PDB entry 3BZO | X-ray diffraction, 1.50 A resolution | chains A and B

Chain A:
Molecule: EscU
Organism: Escherichia coli
UniProtKB: Q9AJ26 (Q9AJ26_ECOLX); residues 215-262 here = UniProt positions 215-262
Sequence (54 residues; numbered 209 to 262; the number before each row is that of its first residue):
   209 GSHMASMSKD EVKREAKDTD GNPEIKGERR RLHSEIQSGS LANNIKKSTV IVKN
Not modelled in the structure: 209-245
Differences from the reference sequence: expression tag (209-214)

Chain B:
Molecule: EscU
Organism: Escherichia coli
UniProtKB: Q9AJ26 (Q9AJ26_ECOLX); numbering as in UniProt (aligned over 263-345)
Sequence (83 residues; row label = number of the first residue in the row):
   263 PTHIAICLYY KLGETPLPLV IETGKDAKAL QIIKLAELYD IPVIEDIPLA RSLYKNIHKG
   323 QYITEDFFEP VAQLIRIAID LDY
Not modelled in the structure: 263

Interface between chain A and chain B:
Contacting residue pairs - 55 pairs, chain A then chain B:
  Leu249(A) - Glu284(B)
  Leu249(A) - Lys290(B)
  Leu249(A) - Gln293(B)
  Leu249(A) - Leu297(B)  hydrophobic
  Ala250(A) - Tyr301(B)
  Asn252(A) - Ile283(B)
  Asn252(A) - Glu284(B)  hydrogen bond
  Ile253(A) - Cys269(B)  hydrophobic
  Ile253(A) - Ile294(B)  hydrophobic
  Ile253(A) - Leu297(B)
  Ile253(A) - Ala298(B)
  Ile253(A) - Ile303(B)
  Lys254(A) - Tyr301(B)
  Lys254(A) - Ile303(B)
  Lys255(A) - Tyr271(B)
  Lys255(A) - Ile283(B)
  Ser256(A) - Cys269(B)  hydrogen bond
  Ser256(A) - Leu270(B)
  Ser256(A) - Ile303(B)
  Thr257(A) - Leu270(B)  hydrogen bond (backbone-backbone)
  Thr257(A) - Tyr271(B)
  Thr257(A) - Tyr272(B)  hydrogen bond (side chain-backbone)
  Thr257(A) - Pro304(B)
  Thr257(A) - Ala340(B)
  Val258(A) - Ile268(B)
  Val258(A) - Cys269(B)
  Val258(A) - Leu270(B)  hydrogen bond (backbone-backbone)
  Val258(A) - Pro304(B)
  Val258(A) - Ile306(B)  hydrophobic
  Val258(A) - Ala340(B)  hydrophobic
  Ile259(A) - Ile268(B)
  Ile259(A) - Cys269(B)  hydrophobic
  Ile259(A) - Ala298(B)  hydrophobic
  Ile259(A) - Ile303(B)  hydrophobic
  Ile259(A) - Pro304(B)  hydrogen bond (backbone-backbone)
  Ile259(A) - Val305(B)
  Ile259(A) - Ile306(B)  hydrogen bond (backbone-backbone)
  Val260(A) - Ala267(B)
  Val260(A) - Ile268(B)  hydrogen bond (backbone-backbone)
  Val260(A) - Leu270(B)  hydrophobic
  Val260(A) - Ile306(B)
  Val260(A) - Leu336(B)  hydrophobic
  Lys261(A) - Ile266(B)
  Lys261(A) - Ile295(B)
  Lys261(A) - Val305(B)
  Lys261(A) - Ile306(B)  hydrogen bond (backbone-backbone)
  Lys261(A) - Glu307(B)  salt bridge
  Lys261(A) - Asp308(B)  hydrogen bond (backbone-backbone)
  Lys261(A) - Ala312(B)
  Asn262(A) - Thr264(B)  hydrogen bond (side chain-backbone)
  Asn262(A) - His265(B)
  Asn262(A) - Ile266(B)  hydrogen bond (side chain-backbone)
  Asn262(A) - Glu307(B)
  Asn262(A) - Ile309(B)
  Asn262(A) - Ala312(B)
Also at the interface, not in a pair above, chain A (14 interface residues in all): Ser248
Also at the interface, not in a pair above, chain B (31 interface residues in all): Leu311, Leu315, Ile337

Summary:
14 residues of chain A face 31 of chain B across their interface; the contacts include 12 hydrogen bonds and 1
salt bridge. Polar contacts include Lys261(A)-Glu307(B), Asn252(A)-Glu284(B) and Ser256(A)-Cys269(B).
Here chain A is EscU and chain B is EscU, both from Escherichia coli. Entry 3BZO (Crystal structural of native
EscU C-terminal domain) was determined by X-ray diffraction (same publication as 3BZL, 3BZV, 3BZX, 3BZY, 3BZZ,
3C00 and 3C01).
